PDB entry 8JJC | X-ray diffraction, 2.76 A resolution | chains A and F of the 6 polymer chains in the assembly

== Chain A ==
Name: Tubulin alpha-1B chain
From: Sus scrofa
Reference sequence: Q2XVP4 (TBA1B_PIG); residues 1-451 here = UniProt positions 1-451
Amino-acid sequence (451 residues; each row starts with the number of its first residue):
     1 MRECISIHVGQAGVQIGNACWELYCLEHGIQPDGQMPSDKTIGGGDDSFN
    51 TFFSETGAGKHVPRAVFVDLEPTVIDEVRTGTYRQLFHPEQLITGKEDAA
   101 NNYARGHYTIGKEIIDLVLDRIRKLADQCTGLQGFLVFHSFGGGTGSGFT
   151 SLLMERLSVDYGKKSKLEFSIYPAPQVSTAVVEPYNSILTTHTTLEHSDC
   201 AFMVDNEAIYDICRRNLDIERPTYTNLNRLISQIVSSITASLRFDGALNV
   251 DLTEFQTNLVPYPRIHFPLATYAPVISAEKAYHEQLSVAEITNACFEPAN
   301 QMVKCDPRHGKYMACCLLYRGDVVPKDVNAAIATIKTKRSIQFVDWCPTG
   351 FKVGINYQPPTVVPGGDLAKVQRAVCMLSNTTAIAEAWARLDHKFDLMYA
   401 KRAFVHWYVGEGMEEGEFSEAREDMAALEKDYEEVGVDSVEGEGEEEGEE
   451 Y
Unresolved in the structure: 439-451
Bound ions: Ca2+: Asp39, Thr41, Asp47, Glu55
Residues lining bound ligands: GTP (guanosine-5'-triphosphate): Gly10, Gln11, Ala12, Gln15, Ile16, Asp69, Asp98, Ala99, Ala100, Asn101, Ser140, Gly143, Gly144, Thr145, Gly146, Ile171, Pro173, Val177, Ser178, Glu183, Asn206, Tyr224, Asn228, Ile231
Swiss-Prot annotation at these positions:
  - motif: Met1 to Cys4 (MREC motif)
  - active site: Glu254
  - binding site (GTP): Gly10, Gln11, Ala12, Gln15, Glu71, Ala99, Ser140, Gly143, Gly144, Thr145, Gly146, Thr179, Glu183, Asn206, Tyr224, Asn228, Leu252
  - binding site (Mg(2+)): Glu71
  - site: Tyr451 (Involved in polymerization)
  - modified residue: Lys40 (N6,N6,N6-trimethyllysine), Ser48 (Phosphoserine), Ser232 (Phosphoserine), Tyr282 (3'-nitrotyrosine), Arg339 (Omega-N-methylarginine), Ser439 (Phosphoserine), Glu443 (5-glutamyl polyglutamate), Glu445 (5-glutamyl polyglutamate), Tyr451 (3'-nitrotyrosine)
  - cross-link (Glycyl lysine isopeptide (Lys-Gly)): Lys326 (interchain with G-Cter in ubiquitin), Lys370 (interchain with G-Cter in ubiquitin)

== Chain F ==
Name: TTL
From: Gallus gallus
Amino-acid sequence (380 residues; row label = number of the first residue in the row):
     1 MYTFVVRDENSSVYAEVSRLLLATGQWKRLRKDNPRFNLMLGERNRLPFG
    51 RLGHEPGLVQLVNYYRGADKLCRKASLVKLIKTSPELSESCTWFPESYVI
   101 YPTNLKTPVAPAQNGIRHLINNTRTDEREVFLAAYNRRREGREGNVWIAK
   151 SSAGAKGEGILISSEASELLDFIDEQGQVHVIQKYLEKPLLLEPGHRKFD
   201 IRSWVLVDHLYNIYLYREGVLRTSSEPYNSANFQDKTCHLTNHCIQKEYS
   251 KNYGRYEEGNEMFFEEFNQYLMDALNTTLENSILLQIKHIIRSCLMCIEP
   301 AISTKHLHYQSFQLFGFDFMVDEELKVWLIEVNGAPACAQKLYAELCQGI
   351 VDVAISSVFPLADTGQKTSQPTSIFIKLHH
Unresolved in the structure: 103-124, 363-371
Residues lining bound ligands: AMP-PCP (ACP; phosphomethylphosphonic acid adenylate ester): Lys74, Pro95, Ile148, Gly154, Gln183, Lys184, Tyr185, Leu186, Lys198, Asp200, Arg202, Arg222, His239, Leu240, Thr241, Asn242, Asp318, Met320, Ile330, Glu331, Asn333

== How chain A and chain F interact ==
Residue-residue contacts (19):
  Gln176(A) - Pro56(F)
  Glu207(A) - His54(F)  salt bridge
  Glu297(A) - His306(F)
  Pro298(A) - Leu307(F)  hydrophobic
  Lys304(A) - His54(F)
  Arg308(A) - Pro300(F)  hydrogen bond (side chain-backbone)
  Arg308(A) - Ala301(F)
  Arg308(A) - Ile302(F)
  Arg308(A) - Ser303(F)  hydrogen bond (side chain-backbone)
  His309(A) - Arg66(F)  hydrogen bond (side chain-backbone)
  His309(A) - Gly67(F)
  His309(A) - Ala301(F)  hydrogen bond (side chain-backbone)
  Ser340(A) - Ala301(F)
  Glu386(A) - Gly50(F)
  Glu386(A) - Arg66(F)  salt bridge
  Arg390(A) - Gly50(F)
  Arg390(A) - His54(F)
  His393(A) - Arg51(F)
  Glu433(A) - Arg46(F)  salt bridge
Other interface residues (no listed pair), chain A (16 interface residues in all): Pro175, Cys305, Asp306, Lys338
Other interface residues (no listed pair), chain F (15 interface residues in all): Gly53, His308

== In short ==
16 residues of chain A face 15 of chain F across their interface; the contacts include 4 hydrogen bonds and 3
salt bridges. Polar pairs include Glu207(A)-His54(F), Glu386(A)-Arg66(F) and Glu433(A)-Arg46(F). Bound to
chain A: GTP. Chain F binds AMP-PCP.
Here chain A is Tubulin alpha-1B chain (Sus scrofa) and chain F is TTL (Gallus gallus). Entry 8JJC
(Tubulin-Y62) was determined by X-ray diffraction (same publication as 8JJB).
